Entry 8YEY (X-ray diffraction, 2.00 A resolution); this record covers chains C and A of the 4 polymer chains in the assembly.

# Chain C (and A)
Name: Activating signal cointegrator 1
Organism: Homo sapiens
Notes: chain A of this document is another copy of the same molecule, construct and numbering; everything in this record applies to it too
UniProtKB: Q15650 (TRIP4_HUMAN); numbering as in UniProt (aligned over 435-581)
Sequence (148 residues; each row starts with the number of its first residue):
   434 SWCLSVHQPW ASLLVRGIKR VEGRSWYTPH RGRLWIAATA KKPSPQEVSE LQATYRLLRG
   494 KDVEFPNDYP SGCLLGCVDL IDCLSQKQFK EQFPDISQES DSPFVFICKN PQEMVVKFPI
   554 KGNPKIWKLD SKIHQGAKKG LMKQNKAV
Unresolved in the structure: 581
Construct notes: expression tag (434)

# How chain C and chain A interact
Contacting residue pairs (23):
  Gln479(C) - Ser482(A)  hydrogen bond
  Ser482(C) - Gln479(A)
  Ser482(C) - Glu483(A)
  Glu483(C) - Ser482(A)
  Glu483(C) - Ala486(A)
  Ala486(C) - Glu483(A)
  Thr487(C) - Thr487(A)  hydrogen bond
  Thr487(C) - Leu490(A)
  Leu490(C) - Thr487(A)
  Leu490(C) - Gln531(A)
  Leu491(C) - Gln531(A)
  Arg492(C) - Gln531(A)
  Asp528(C) - Gln531(A)
  Ile529(C) - Gln531(A)
  Gln531(C) - Leu490(A)
  Gln531(C) - Leu491(A)
  Gln531(C) - Arg492(A)
  Gln531(C) - Asp528(A)
  Gln531(C) - Ile529(A)
  Gln531(C) - Gln531(A)
  Gln531(C) - Glu532(A)  hydrogen bond
  Glu532(C) - Leu490(A)
  Glu532(C) - Gln531(A)  hydrogen bond
Other interface residues (no listed pair), chain C (15 interface residues in all): Gly493, Pro527, Asp534
Other interface residues (no listed pair), chain A (15 interface residues in all): Gly493, Pro527, Asp534

# In short
The chain C/chain A interface involves 15 residues from each chain, with 4 hydrogen bonds. Polar pairs include
Gln479(C)-Ser482(A), Thr487(C)-Thr487(A) and Gln531(C)-Glu532(A).
Chain C and chain A are both Activating signal cointegrator 1 (Homo sapiens); the structure, TRIP4 ASCH domain
in complex with ssDNA-1, was determined by X-ray diffraction together with 8YEW, 8YFI, 8YFJ, 8YXW and 8YXX
from the same study.
